PDB entry 6N62 | X-ray diffraction, 3.80 A resolution | chains D and E of the 8 polymer chains in the assembly

# Chain D
Name: DNA-directed RNA polymerase subunit beta'
From: Escherichia coli
Notes: EC 2.7.7.6
UniProtKB: P0A8T8 (RPOC_ECO57); residues 2-1407 here = UniProt positions 2-1407
Amino-acid sequence (1409 residues; each row starts with the number of its first residue):
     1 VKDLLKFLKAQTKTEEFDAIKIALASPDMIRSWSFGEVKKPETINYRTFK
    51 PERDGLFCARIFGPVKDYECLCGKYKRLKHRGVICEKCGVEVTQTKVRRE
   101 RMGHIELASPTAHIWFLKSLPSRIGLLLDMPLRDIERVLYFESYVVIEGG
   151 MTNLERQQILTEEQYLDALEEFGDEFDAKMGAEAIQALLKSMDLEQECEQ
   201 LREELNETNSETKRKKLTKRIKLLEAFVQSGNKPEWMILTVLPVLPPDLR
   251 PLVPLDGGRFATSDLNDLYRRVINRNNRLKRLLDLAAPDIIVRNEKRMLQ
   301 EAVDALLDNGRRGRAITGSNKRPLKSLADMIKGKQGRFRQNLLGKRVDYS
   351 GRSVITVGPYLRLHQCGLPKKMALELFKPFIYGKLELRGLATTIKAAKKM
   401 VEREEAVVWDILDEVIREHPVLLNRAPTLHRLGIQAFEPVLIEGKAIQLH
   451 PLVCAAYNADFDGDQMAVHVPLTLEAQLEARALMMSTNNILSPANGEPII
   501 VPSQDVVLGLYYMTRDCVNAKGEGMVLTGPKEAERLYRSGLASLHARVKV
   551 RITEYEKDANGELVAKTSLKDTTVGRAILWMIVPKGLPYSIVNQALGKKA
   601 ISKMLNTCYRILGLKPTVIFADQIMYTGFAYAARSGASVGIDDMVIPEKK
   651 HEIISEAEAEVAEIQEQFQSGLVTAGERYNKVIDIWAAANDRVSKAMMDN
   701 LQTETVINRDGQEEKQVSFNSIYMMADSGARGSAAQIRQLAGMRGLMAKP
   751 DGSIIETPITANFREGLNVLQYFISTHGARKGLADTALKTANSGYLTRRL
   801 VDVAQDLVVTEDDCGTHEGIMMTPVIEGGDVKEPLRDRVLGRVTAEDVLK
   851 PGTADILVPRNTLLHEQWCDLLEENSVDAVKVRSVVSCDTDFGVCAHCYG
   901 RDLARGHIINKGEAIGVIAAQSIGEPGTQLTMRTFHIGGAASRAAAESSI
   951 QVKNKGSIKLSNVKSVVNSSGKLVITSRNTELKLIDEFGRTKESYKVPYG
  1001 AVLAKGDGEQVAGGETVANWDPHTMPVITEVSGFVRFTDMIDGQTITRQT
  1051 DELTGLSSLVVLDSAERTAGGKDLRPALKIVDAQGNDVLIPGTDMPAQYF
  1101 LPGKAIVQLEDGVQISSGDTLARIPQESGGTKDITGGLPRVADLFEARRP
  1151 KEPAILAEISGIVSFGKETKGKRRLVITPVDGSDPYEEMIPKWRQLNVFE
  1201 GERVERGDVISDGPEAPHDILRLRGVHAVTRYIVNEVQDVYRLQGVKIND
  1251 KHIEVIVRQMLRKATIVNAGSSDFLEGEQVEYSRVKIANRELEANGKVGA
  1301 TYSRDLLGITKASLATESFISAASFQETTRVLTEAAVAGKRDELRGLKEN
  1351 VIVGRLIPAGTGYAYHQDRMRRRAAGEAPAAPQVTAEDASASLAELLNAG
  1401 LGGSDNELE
Disordered / not traced: 1-15, 932-947, 1024-1135, 1274-1279, 1376-1409
Differences from the reference sequence: expression tag (1, 1408-1409)
Bound ions: Zn2+ site 1: Cys70, Cys72, Cys85, Cys88; Mg2+: Asp460, Asp462, Asp464; Zn2+ site 2: Cys814, Cys888, Cys895, Cys898
Swiss-Prot annotation at these positions:
  - binding site (Zn(2+)): Cys70, Cys72, Cys85, Cys88, Cys814, Cys888, Cys895, Cys898
  - binding site (Mg(2+)): Asp460, Asp462, Asp464
  - modified residue: Lys972 (N6-acetyllysine)

# Chain E
Name: DNA-directed RNA polymerase subunit omega
From: Escherichia coli
Notes: EC 2.7.7.6
UniProtKB: P0A802 (RPOZ_ECO57); residues 1-91 here = UniProt positions 1-91
Amino-acid sequence (91 residues; each row starts with the number of its first residue):
     1 MARVTVQDAVEKIGNRFDLVLVAARRARQMQVGGKDPLVPEENDKTTVIA
    51 LREIEEGLINNQILDVRERQEQQEQEAAELQAVTAIAEGRR
Disordered / not traced: 1, 81-91

# Chain D / chain E interface
Pairs across the interface (56; chain D residue first):
  His364(D) with Val4(E)
  Lys384(D) with Lys45(E)
  Glu414(D) with Lys45(E)
  Val415(D) with Lys45(E), hydrogen bond (backbone-side chain)
  Arg417(D) with Ala2(E); Glu42(E), hydrogen bond (side chain-backbone); Asn43(E); Asp44(E), salt bridge
  Glu418(D) with Ala2(E), hydrogen bond (side chain-backbone); Asp44(E); Lys45(E), hydrogen bond (side chain-backbone); Val48(E)
  Glu438(D) with Ala2(E); Arg3(E)
  Leu474(D) with Ala27(E), hydrophobic; Arg28(E); Gln31(E); Thr47(E)
  Glu475(D) with Ala24(E); Arg28(E), salt bridge
  Gln477(D) with Thr47(E), hydrogen bond
  Leu478(D) with Val20(E); Ala23(E); Ala24(E); Thr47(E); Leu51(E), hydrophobic
  Glu479(D) with Val20(E)
  Arg481(D) with Arg3(E), hydrogen bond (side chain-backbone); Val6(E); Val48(E); Leu51(E)
  Ala482(D) with Val6(E), hydrophobic; Leu19(E), hydrophobic
  Leu483(D) with Arg16(E); Phe17(E), hydrophobic
  Met485(D) with Arg3(E); Val4(E)
  Thr487(D) with Val4(E), hydrogen bond (side chain-backbone)
  Asn488(D) with Val4(E); Thr5(E); Val6(E); Arg16(E)
  Leu614(D) with Thr5(E); Gln7(E)
  Lys615(D) with Gln7(E); Asp8(E)
  Leu903(D) with Arg16(E)
  Ala904(D) with Arg16(E)
  Arg905(D) with Val10(E); Arg16(E)
  Asn910(D) with Gly14(E); Asn15(E), hydrogen bond (side chain-backbone)
  Glu913(D) with Arg16(E), salt bridge; Phe17(E)
  Gly1360(D) with Phe17(E)
  Thr1361(D) with Leu21(E)
Interface residues without a listed pair, chain D (30 interface residues in all): Arg431, Gly912, Ala1364
Interface residues without a listed pair, chain E (29 interface residues in all): Asp18, Thr46

# In short
The interface between chain D and chain E involves 30 residues on one side and 29 on the other, with 8
hydrogen bonds and 3 salt bridges. Polar pairs include Arg417(D)-Asp44(E), Glu475(D)-Arg28(E) and
Glu913(D)-Arg16(E).
Here chain D is DNA-directed RNA polymerase subunit beta' and chain E is DNA-directed RNA polymerase subunit
omega, both from Escherichia coli. Entry 6N62 (Escherichia coli RNA polymerase sigma70-holoenzyme bound to
upstream fork promoter DNA) was determined by X-ray diffraction together with 6N60 and 6N61 from the same
study.
